Entry 7X47 (electron microscopy, 3.66 A resolution); this record covers chains A and B of the 5 polymer chains in the assembly.

Chain A:
Protein: Virion protein 1
From: Coxsackievirus B1
Reference sequence: W8GTF7 (W8GTF7_9ENTO); residues 1-278 here = UniProt positions 1-278
Chain sequence (278 residues; numbered 1 to 278; the number before each row is that of its first residue):
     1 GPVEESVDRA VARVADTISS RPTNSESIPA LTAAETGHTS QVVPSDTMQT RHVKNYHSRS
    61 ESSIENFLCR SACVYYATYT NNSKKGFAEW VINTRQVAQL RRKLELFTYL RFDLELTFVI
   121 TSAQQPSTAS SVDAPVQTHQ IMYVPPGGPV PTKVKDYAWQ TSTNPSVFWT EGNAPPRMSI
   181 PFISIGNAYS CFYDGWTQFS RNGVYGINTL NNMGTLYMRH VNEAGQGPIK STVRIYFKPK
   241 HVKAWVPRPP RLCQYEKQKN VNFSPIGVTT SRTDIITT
Disordered / not traced: 1-57, 198-203, 277-278
Construct notes: conflict Lys84 (Glu in W8GTF7)

Chain B:
Protein: VP2
From: Coxsackievirus B1
Reference sequence: A0A2S0RQC2 (A0A2S0RQC2_9ENTO); residues 1-263 here correspond to UniProt positions 70-332 (UniProt number = residue number + 69)
Chain sequence (263 residues; each row starts with the number of its first residue):
     1 SPSAEECGYS DRVRSITLGN STITTQECAN VVVGYGVWPE YLKDNEATAE DQPTQPDVAT
    61 CRFYTLESVQ WMKNSAGWWW KLPDALSQMG LFGQNMQYHY LGRTGYTIHV QCNASKFHQG
   121 CLLVVCVPEA EMGCSNLNNT PEFSELSGGD SARMFTDTQV GESNAKKVQT AVWNAGMGVG
   181 VGNLTIFPHQ WINLRTNNSA TLVMPYINSV PMDNMFRHNN LTLMIIPFVP LNYSEGSSPY
   241 VPITVTIAPM CAEYNGLRLA SNQ
Disordered / not traced: 1-13, 27-29, 40-57, 255-263

Chain A / chain B interface:
Pairs across the interface - 61 pairs, chain A then chain B:
  Tyr109(A) - Glu129(B)  hydrogen bond
  Asn187(A) - Ser209(B)
  Asn187(A) - Pro211(B)
  Ala188(A) - Ser209(B)
  Phe192(A) - Glu129(B)
  Phe192(A) - Glu131(B)
  Tyr193(A) - Glu129(B)
  Tyr193(A) - Glu131(B)  hydrogen bond (backbone-side chain)
  Tyr193(A) - His218(B)
  Asp194(A) - Lys81(B)  salt bridge
  Asp194(A) - Glu129(B)  hydrogen bond (backbone-side chain)
  Asp194(A) - Ala130(B)
  Asp194(A) - His218(B)
  Asp194(A) - Asn219(B)  hydrogen bond (backbone-backbone)
  Gly195(A) - Arg217(B)
  Trp196(A) - Phe143(B)  hydrophobic
  Trp196(A) - Arg217(B)  hydrogen bond (backbone-backbone)
  Thr197(A) - Arg217(B)
  Tyr205(A) - Glu131(B)
  Tyr205(A) - Met132(B)
  Tyr205(A) - Thr140(B)
  Tyr205(A) - Pro141(B)
  Tyr205(A) - Leu146(B)
  Gly206(A) - Glu131(B)
  Leu210(A) - Val210(B)  hydrophobic
  Val246(A) - Tyr35(B)
  Pro247(A) - Ile186(B)  hydrophobic
  Pro247(A) - Phe187(B)
  Arg248(A) - Pro128(B)  hydrogen bond (side chain-backbone)
  Arg248(A) - Glu129(B)  hydrogen bond (side chain-backbone)
  Arg248(A) - Phe187(B)
  Pro249(A) - Val179(B)
  Pro249(A) - Asn183(B)
  Pro249(A) - Ile186(B)  hydrophobic
  Pro249(A) - Phe187(B)
  Pro250(A) - Val179(B)
  Leu252(A) - Asn174(B)
  Leu252(A) - Gly178(B)  hydrogen bond (backbone-backbone)
  Leu252(A) - Gly180(B)
  Cys253(A) - Asn174(B)  hydrogen bond
  Cys253(A) - Gly178(B)  hydrogen bond (backbone-backbone)
  Glu256(A) - Leu137(B)
  Lys257(A) - Leu137(B)
  Lys257(A) - Asn138(B)  hydrogen bond
  Asn260(A) - Asn139(B)
  Val261(A) - Glu131(B)
  Val261(A) - Met132(B)
  Asn262(A) - Gly133(B)
  Asn262(A) - Cys134(B)  hydrogen bond (side chain-backbone)
  Asn262(A) - Asn136(B)
  Asn262(A) - Leu137(B)  hydrogen bond (side chain-backbone)
  Asn262(A) - Asn139(B)  hydrogen bond (side chain-backbone)
  Phe263(A) - Asn174(B)
  Phe263(A) - Gly176(B)
  Phe263(A) - Met177(B)
  Phe263(A) - Gly178(B)
  Pro265(A) - Gln159(B)
  Pro265(A) - Gln169(B)
  Pro265(A) - Asn174(B)
  Ile266(A) - Trp173(B)  hydrogen bond (backbone-side chain)
  Ile266(A) - Asn174(B)  hydrogen bond (backbone-side chain)
Also at the interface, not in a pair above, chain A (30 interface residues in all): Arg251, Gly267, Val268
Also at the interface, not in a pair above, chain B (41 interface residues in all): Val127, Ala171, Leu184, Ile207, Asn208, Thr222

Summary:
Chain A and chain B form an interface of 30 and 41 residues respectively; the contacts include 16 hydrogen
bonds and 1 salt bridge. Among the polar pairs are Asp194(A)-Lys81(B), Tyr109(A)-Glu129(B) and
Tyr193(A)-Glu131(B).
Here chain A is Virion protein 1 and chain B is VP2, both from Coxsackievirus B1. Entry 7X47 (Cryo-EM
structure of Coxsackievirus B1 empty particle in complex with nAb 2E6 (classified from CVB1 mature ...) was
determined by electron microscopy (same publication as 7X2G, 7X2I, 7X2O, 7X2T, 7X2W, 7X35 and 7 further
entries).
